Entry 2IAN (X-ray diffraction, 2.80 A resolution); this record covers chains D and E of the 5 polymer chains in the assembly.

[Chain D]
Name: CD4+ T cell receptor E8 alpha chain
From: Homo sapiens
Notes: engineered mutation(s): T156C
UniProtKB: P01848 (TCA_HUMAN); residues 108-202 here correspond to UniProt positions 1-95 (UniProt number = residue number - 107)
Amino-acid sequence (202 residues; each row starts with the number of its first residue):
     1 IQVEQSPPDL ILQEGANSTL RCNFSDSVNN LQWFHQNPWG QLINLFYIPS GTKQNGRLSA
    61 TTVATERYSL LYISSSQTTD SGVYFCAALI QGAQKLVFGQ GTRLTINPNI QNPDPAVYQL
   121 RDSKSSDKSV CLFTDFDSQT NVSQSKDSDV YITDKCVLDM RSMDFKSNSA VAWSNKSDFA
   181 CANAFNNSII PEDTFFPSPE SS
Not modelled in the structure: 199-202
Cystine bridges: Cys-22/Cys-86, Cys-131/Cys-181

[Chain E]
Name: CD4+ T cell receptor E8 beta chain
From: Homo sapiens
Notes: engineered mutation(s): S167C
UniProtKB: P01850 (TCB_HUMAN); residues 111-240 here correspond to UniProt positions 1-130 (UniProt number = residue number - 110)
Amino-acid sequence (240 residues; row label = number of the first residue in the row):
     1 NAGVTQTPKF RILKIGQSMT LQCTQDMNHN YMYWYRQDPG MGLKLIYYSV GAGITDKGEV
    61 PNGYNVSRST TEDFPLRLEL AAPSQTSVYF CASTYHGTGY FGEGSWLTVV EDLNKVFPPE
   121 VAVFEPSEAE ISHTQKATLV CLATGFFPDH VELSWWVNGK EVHSGVCTDP QPLKEQPALN
   181 DSRYALSSRL RVSATFWQNP RNHFRCQVQF YGLSENDEWT QDRAKPVTQI VSAEAWGRAD
Not modelled in the structure: 1-2
Cystine bridges: Cys-23/Cys-91, Cys-141/Cys-206

[How chain D and chain E interact]
Contacting residue pairs (94):
  Gln-32(D) / Thr-94(E)
  Gln-32(D) / Gly-97(E)  hydrogen bond (side chain-backbone)
  Gln-32(D) / Thr-98(E)
  Gln-32(D) / Gly-99(E)  hydrogen bond (side chain-backbone)
  Phe-34(D) / Gly-99(E)
  Phe-34(D) / Phe-101(E)  hydrophobic
  Gln-36(D) / Gln-37(E)  hydrogen bond
  Pro-38(D) / Pro-170(E)  hydrophobic
  Trp-39(D) / Trp-106(E)
  Gly-40(D) / Phe-90(E)
  Gln-41(D) / Glu-103(E)  hydrogen bond (side chain-backbone)
  Leu-42(D) / Phe-90(E)  hydrophobic
  Leu-42(D) / Phe-101(E)  hydrophobic
  Asn-44(D) / Thr-98(E)
  Asn-44(D) / Gly-99(E)
  Tyr-47(D) / His-96(E)
  Tyr-47(D) / Gly-97(E)
  Tyr-47(D) / Thr-98(E)
  Ala-93(D) / Tyr-48(E)
  Gln-94(D) / Tyr-31(E)  hydrogen bond
  Gln-94(D) / Tyr-33(E)  hydrogen bond (backbone-side chain)
  Gln-94(D) / Tyr-48(E)
  Lys-95(D) / Leu-45(E)
  Lys-95(D) / Tyr-48(E)
  Lys-95(D) / Lys-57(E)
  Leu-96(D) / Tyr-33(E)
  Leu-96(D) / Tyr-35(E)  hydrogen bond (backbone-side chain)
  Val-97(D) / Tyr-35(E)
  Phe-98(D) / Tyr-35(E)
  Phe-98(D) / Phe-101(E)  hydrophobic
  Gln-100(D) / Met-41(E)
  Gln-100(D) / Gly-42(E)  hydrogen bond (side chain-backbone)
  Arg-103(D) / Gly-40(E)  hydrogen bond (side chain-backbone)
  Asp-114(D) / His-133(E)  salt bridge
  Tyr-118(D) / Ser-127(E)
  Tyr-118(D) / Ala-129(E)
  Tyr-118(D) / Glu-130(E)
  Tyr-118(D) / His-133(E)
  Gln-119(D) / Ser-127(E)
  Leu-120(D) / Phe-124(E)
  Leu-120(D) / Glu-125(E)
  Leu-120(D) / Pro-126(E)  hydrophobic
  Leu-120(D) / Thr-138(E)
  Arg-121(D) / Phe-124(E)
  Arg-121(D) / Glu-125(E)  hydrogen bond (backbone-backbone)
  Asp-122(D) / Ala-122(E)
  Asp-122(D) / Val-123(E)
  Asp-122(D) / Phe-124(E)
  Ser-123(D) / Val-123(E)  hydrogen bond (side chain-backbone)
  Ser-123(D) / Glu-125(E)
  Ser-123(D) / Glu-234(E)
  Ser-123(D) / Ala-235(E)
  Lys-124(D) / Ala-233(E)
  Lys-128(D) / Phe-124(E)
  Val-130(D) / Phe-124(E)  hydrophobic
  Val-130(D) / Val-140(E)  hydrophobic
  Val-130(D) / Leu-142(E)  hydrophobic
  Leu-132(D) / Thr-138(E)
  Leu-132(D) / Val-140(E)  hydrophobic
  Thr-134(D) / Arg-191(E)
  Asp-135(D) / Arg-191(E)  salt bridge
  Tyr-151(D) / Leu-173(E)  hydrophobic
  Tyr-151(D) / Glu-175(E)  hydrogen bond (side chain-backbone)
  Ile-152(D) / Leu-173(E)
  Thr-153(D) / Asp-169(E)
  Thr-153(D) / Ser-187(E)
  Thr-153(D) / Arg-189(E)
  Asp-154(D) / Gln-171(E)
  Cys-156(D) / Cys-167(E)  disulfide
  Cys-156(D) / Thr-168(E)
  Cys-156(D) / Arg-189(E)
  Val-157(D) / Cys-167(E)  hydrogen bond (backbone-side chain)
  Leu-158(D) / Gly-165(E)
  Leu-158(D) / Cys-167(E)  hydrophobic
  Leu-158(D) / Arg-191(E)
  Asp-159(D) / Ser-164(E)
  Asp-159(D) / Gly-165(E)  hydrogen bond (backbone-backbone)
  Met-160(D) / Lys-136(E)
  Met-160(D) / Arg-191(E)
  Met-160(D) / Val-192(E)
  Met-160(D) / Ser-193(E)
  Arg-161(D) / His-163(E)
  Arg-161(D) / Ser-164(E)  hydrogen bond (backbone-side chain)
  Phe-165(D) / Lys-136(E)
  Phe-165(D) / Arg-191(E)
  Ser-167(D) / Arg-191(E)  hydrogen bond
  Ser-169(D) / Arg-189(E)  hydrogen bond
  Ala-170(D) / Arg-189(E)
  Val-171(D) / Ser-187(E)
  Val-171(D) / Arg-189(E)
  Trp-173(D) / Leu-142(E)  hydrophobic
  Trp-173(D) / Ala-185(E)  hydrophobic
  Phe-195(D) / His-133(E)
  Pro-197(D) / Ala-129(E)  hydrophobic
Interface residues without a listed pair, chain D (54 interface residues in all): Phe-85, Leu-89, Ser-129, Ser-148, Met-163
Interface residues without a listed pair, chain E (58 interface residues in all): Leu-43, Val-50, Thr-134, Thr-144, Val-166, Lys-174, Ser-232
Inter-chain disulfides: Cys-156(D)/Cys-167(E)

[Summary]
The interface between chain D and chain E involves 54 residues on one side and 58 on the other; the contacts
include 1 disulfide bond, 17 hydrogen bonds and 2 salt bridges. Polar contacts include Asp-114(D)/His-133(E),
Asp-135(D)/Arg-191(E) and Gln-32(D)/Gly-97(E).
Chain D is CD4+ T cell receptor E8 alpha chain and chain E is CD4+ T cell receptor E8 beta chain, both from
Homo sapiens; the structure, Structural basis for recognition of mutant self by a tumor-specific, MHC class
II-restricted TCR, was determined by X-ray diffraction together with 2IAL and 2IAM from the same study.
